PDB entry 1QIC | X-ray diffraction, 2.00 A resolution | chain A

== Chain A ==
Name: Protein (stromelysin-1)
Source organism: Homo sapiens
Notes: EC 3.4.24.17; fragment: catalytic domain residues 89-249
UniProtKB: P08254 (MMP3_HUMAN); residues 89-249 here correspond to UniProt positions 106-266 (UniProt number = residue number + 17)
Sequence (161 residues; each row starts with the number of its first residue):
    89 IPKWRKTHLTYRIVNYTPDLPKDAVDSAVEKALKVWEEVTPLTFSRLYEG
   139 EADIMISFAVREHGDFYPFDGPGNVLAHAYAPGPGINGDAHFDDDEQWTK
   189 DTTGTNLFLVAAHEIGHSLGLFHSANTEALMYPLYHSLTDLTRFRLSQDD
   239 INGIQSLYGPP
Curated features (UniProtKB/Swiss-Prot):
  - active site: Glu-202
  - binding site (Ca(2+)): Asp-107, Asp-141, Asp-158, Gly-159, Gly-161, Val-163, Gly-173, Asn-175, Asp-177, Asp-181, Asp-182, Glu-184
  - binding site (Zn(2+)): His-151, Asp-153, His-166, His-179, His-201, His-205, His-211
Metal / ion sites: Ca2+ site 1: Asp-107, Asp-182, Glu-184; Ca2+ site 2: Asp-141, Gly-173, Asn-175, Asp-177; Zn2+ site 1: His-151, Asp-153, His-166, His-179; Ca2+ site 3: Asp-158, Gly-159, Gly-161, Val-163, Asp-181, Glu-184; Zn2+ site 2: His-201, His-205, His-211

== In short ==
The Ca2+ site 1 is built by Asp-107, Asp-182 and Glu-184. Asp-141, Gly-173, Asn-175 and Asp-177 form the Ca2+
site 2. Curated annotation (UniProt) lists active-site residue Glu-202, 12 Ca2+-binding residues and 7
Zn2+-binding residues.
Chain A is Protein (stromelysin-1) (Homo sapiens); the structure, Crystal structure of stromelysin catalytic
domain, was determined by X-ray diffraction, deposited together with 1QIA, 1CIZ, 1B8Y and 1CAQ.
